PDB entry 8AGG | X-ray diffraction, 3.60 A resolution | chain A

[Chain A]
Name: Phosphocholine hydrolase Lem3
From: Legionella pneumophila
Notes: EC 3.1.3.-
UniProt: Q5ZXN5 (LEM3_LEGPH); residue numbers follow UniProt; this construct covers 1-570
Sequence (572 residues; row label = number of the first residue in the row; numbers below 1 keep their minus sign (Gly-1 is residue -1)):
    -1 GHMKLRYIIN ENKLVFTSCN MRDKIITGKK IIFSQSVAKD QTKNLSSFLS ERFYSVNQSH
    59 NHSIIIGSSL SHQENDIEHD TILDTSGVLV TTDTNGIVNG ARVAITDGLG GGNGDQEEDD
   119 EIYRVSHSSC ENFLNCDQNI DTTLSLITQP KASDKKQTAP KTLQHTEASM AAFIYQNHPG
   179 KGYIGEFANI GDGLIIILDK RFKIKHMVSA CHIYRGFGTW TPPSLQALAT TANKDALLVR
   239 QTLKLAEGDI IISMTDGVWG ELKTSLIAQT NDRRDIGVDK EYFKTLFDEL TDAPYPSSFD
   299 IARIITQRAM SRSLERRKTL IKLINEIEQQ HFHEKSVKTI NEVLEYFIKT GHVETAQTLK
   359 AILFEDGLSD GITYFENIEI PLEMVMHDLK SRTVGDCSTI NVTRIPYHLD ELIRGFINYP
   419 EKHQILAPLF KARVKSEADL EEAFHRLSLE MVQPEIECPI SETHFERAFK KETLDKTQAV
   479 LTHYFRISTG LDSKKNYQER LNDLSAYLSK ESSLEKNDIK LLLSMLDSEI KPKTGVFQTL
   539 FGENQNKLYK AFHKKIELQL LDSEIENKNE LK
Unresolved in the structure: -1 to 18, 148-163, 234-241, 365-374, 487-493, 527-543, 566-570
Construct notes: expression tag (-1 to 0)
Metal / ion sites: Mg2+: Asp105, Asp254, Asp394
Reported in the primary citation:
  - mutagenesis - L68A, L68R, D82A, D105A, D254A, T391A, T391S, D394A: decreased catalytic activity on dephosphocholination
  - mutagenesis - D190A, G369A, I370A, I376A, M382A: decreased catalytic activity
  - mutagenesis - L68A, L68R: decreased catalytic activity on Rab1bS76(PE)
  - mutagenesis - L68A, L68R: decreased catalytic activity on Dephosphorylation
  - mutagenesis - T391A: decreased catalytic activity on dephosphoethanolination
  - mutagenesis - T391A: decreased catalytic activity on dephosphorylation
  - mutagenesis - L68R (Tm change 4 degC): increased stability
  - mutagenesis - L68A (Tm change 7 degC), T391A (Tm change 4 degC): decreased stability
  - specificity-determining residues: Leu68 (proposed by the authors, not directly observed)
  - mutagenesis - F215A, F373A: decreased catalytic activity on Rab1bS76(PC)
  - mutagenesis - F215A/F373A: abolished catalytic activity on Rab1bS76(PC)
  - mutagenesis - Y372A: abolished catalytic activity

[In short]
Asp105, Asp254 and Asp394 coordinate Mg2+. From the paper: L68A, L68R and D82A, among others, reduce catalytic
activity on dephosphocholination; the specificity determinant Leu68; 17 substitutions were tested in all.
Chain A is Phosphocholine hydrolase Lem3 (Legionella pneumophila); the structure, Structure of the Legionella
phosphocholine hydrolase Lem3, was determined by X-ray diffraction, deposited together with 8ALK and 8ANP.
